PDB entry 9CZ8 | electron microscopy, 1.91 A resolution | chains B and I of the 12 polymer chains in the assembly

Chain B (and I):
Protein: DNA protection during starvation protein
Source organism: Pyrococcus furiosus
Notes: EC 1.16.-.-; chain I of this document is another copy of the same molecule, construct and numbering; everything in this record applies to it too
UniProtKB: Q8U1L3 (DPS_PYRFU); numbering as in UniProt (aligned over 14-183)
Sequence (170 residues; row label = number of the first residue in the row):
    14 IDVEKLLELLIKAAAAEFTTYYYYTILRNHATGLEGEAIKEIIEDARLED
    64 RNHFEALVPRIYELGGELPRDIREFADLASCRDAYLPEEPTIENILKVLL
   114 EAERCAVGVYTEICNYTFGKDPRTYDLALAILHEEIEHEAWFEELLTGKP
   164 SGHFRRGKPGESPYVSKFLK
UniProt features mapped onto this chain:
  - binding site (Fe cation): Glu-30, His-66, Glu-116, Glu-148, His-151
Metal / ion sites: Fe ion site 1: Glu-30, Asp-63, His-66, Glu-148; Fe ion site 2: Leu-47 (together with oxygen atom); Fe ion site 3: Glu-50 (together with oxygen atom); Fe ion site 4: Glu-54 (together with oxygen atom); Fe ion site 5: Asp-63, Glu-116, Glu-148, His-151
Reported in the primary citation:
  - Fe ion coordination: Leu-47, Glu-50, Glu-54
  - binding site for oxygen atom: Glu-50, Glu-54
  - conformationally variable residues (loop rearrangement, order/disorder transition, side-chain flip): Glu-50, Glu-54, Trp-154, Lys-162 to Pro-172
  - contacts within the chain: His-151/Trp-154

Chain B / chain I interface:
Residue-residue contacts (29; chain B residue first):
  Pro-72(B) / Gly-165(I)
  Pro-72(B) / His-166(I)
  Arg-73(B) / Ile-149(I)
  Tyr-75(B) / Lys-162(I)
  Tyr-75(B) / Pro-163(I)  hydrophobic
  Tyr-75(B) / Ser-164(I)
  Tyr-75(B) / Gly-165(I)
  Glu-76(B) / Ile-149(I)
  Glu-76(B) / Lys-162(I)  hydrogen bond (backbone-side chain)
  Glu-76(B) / His-166(I)  salt bridge
  Phe-131(B) / Phe-131(I)  hydrophobic
  Gly-132(B) / Phe-131(I)
  Pro-135(B) / Tyr-138(I)
  Pro-135(B) / Leu-142(I)
  Pro-135(B) / Leu-145(I)  hydrophobic
  Arg-136(B) / His-146(I)  hydrogen bond
  Arg-136(B) / Ile-149(I)
  Arg-136(B) / Glu-150(I)  salt bridge
  Arg-136(B) / His-166(I)
  Arg-136(B) / Tyr-177(I)  hydrogen bond
  Asp-139(B) / Leu-142(I)
  Asp-139(B) / His-146(I)  salt bridge
  Lys-180(B) / Pro-176(I)
  Lys-180(B) / Tyr-177(I)
  Phe-181(B) / His-146(I)
  Phe-181(B) / Tyr-177(I)
  Lys-183(B) / Gly-165(I)
  Lys-183(B) / His-166(I)
  Lys-183(B) / Phe-167(I)

In short:
12 residues of chain B face 15 of chain I across their interface, with 3 hydrogen bonds and 3 salt bridges.
Among the polar pairs are Glu-76(B)/His-166(I), Arg-136(B)/Glu-150(I) and Asp-139(B)/His-146(I). The paper
reports a binding site for oxygen atom at Glu-50(B) and Glu-54(B); Fe ion coordination by Leu-47(B), Glu-50(B)
and Glu-54(B).
Chain B and chain I are both DNA protection during starvation protein (Pyrococcus furiosus); the structure,
Structure of thioferritin exhibiting iron mineral nucleation, from Pyrococcus furiosis, was determined by
electron microscopy (same publication as 9E8S, 9CZ0 and 9CZ9).
